Entry 4A3G (X-ray diffraction, 3.50 A resolution); this record covers chains A and I of the 15 polymer chains in the assembly.

# Chain A
Protein: DNA-directed RNA polymerase II subunit RPB1
Source organism: Saccharomyces cerevisiae
Notes: EC 2.7.7.6
UniProt: P04050 (RPB1_YEAST); residues 1-1732 here = UniProt positions 1-1732
Sequence (1732 residues; row label = number of the first residue in the row):
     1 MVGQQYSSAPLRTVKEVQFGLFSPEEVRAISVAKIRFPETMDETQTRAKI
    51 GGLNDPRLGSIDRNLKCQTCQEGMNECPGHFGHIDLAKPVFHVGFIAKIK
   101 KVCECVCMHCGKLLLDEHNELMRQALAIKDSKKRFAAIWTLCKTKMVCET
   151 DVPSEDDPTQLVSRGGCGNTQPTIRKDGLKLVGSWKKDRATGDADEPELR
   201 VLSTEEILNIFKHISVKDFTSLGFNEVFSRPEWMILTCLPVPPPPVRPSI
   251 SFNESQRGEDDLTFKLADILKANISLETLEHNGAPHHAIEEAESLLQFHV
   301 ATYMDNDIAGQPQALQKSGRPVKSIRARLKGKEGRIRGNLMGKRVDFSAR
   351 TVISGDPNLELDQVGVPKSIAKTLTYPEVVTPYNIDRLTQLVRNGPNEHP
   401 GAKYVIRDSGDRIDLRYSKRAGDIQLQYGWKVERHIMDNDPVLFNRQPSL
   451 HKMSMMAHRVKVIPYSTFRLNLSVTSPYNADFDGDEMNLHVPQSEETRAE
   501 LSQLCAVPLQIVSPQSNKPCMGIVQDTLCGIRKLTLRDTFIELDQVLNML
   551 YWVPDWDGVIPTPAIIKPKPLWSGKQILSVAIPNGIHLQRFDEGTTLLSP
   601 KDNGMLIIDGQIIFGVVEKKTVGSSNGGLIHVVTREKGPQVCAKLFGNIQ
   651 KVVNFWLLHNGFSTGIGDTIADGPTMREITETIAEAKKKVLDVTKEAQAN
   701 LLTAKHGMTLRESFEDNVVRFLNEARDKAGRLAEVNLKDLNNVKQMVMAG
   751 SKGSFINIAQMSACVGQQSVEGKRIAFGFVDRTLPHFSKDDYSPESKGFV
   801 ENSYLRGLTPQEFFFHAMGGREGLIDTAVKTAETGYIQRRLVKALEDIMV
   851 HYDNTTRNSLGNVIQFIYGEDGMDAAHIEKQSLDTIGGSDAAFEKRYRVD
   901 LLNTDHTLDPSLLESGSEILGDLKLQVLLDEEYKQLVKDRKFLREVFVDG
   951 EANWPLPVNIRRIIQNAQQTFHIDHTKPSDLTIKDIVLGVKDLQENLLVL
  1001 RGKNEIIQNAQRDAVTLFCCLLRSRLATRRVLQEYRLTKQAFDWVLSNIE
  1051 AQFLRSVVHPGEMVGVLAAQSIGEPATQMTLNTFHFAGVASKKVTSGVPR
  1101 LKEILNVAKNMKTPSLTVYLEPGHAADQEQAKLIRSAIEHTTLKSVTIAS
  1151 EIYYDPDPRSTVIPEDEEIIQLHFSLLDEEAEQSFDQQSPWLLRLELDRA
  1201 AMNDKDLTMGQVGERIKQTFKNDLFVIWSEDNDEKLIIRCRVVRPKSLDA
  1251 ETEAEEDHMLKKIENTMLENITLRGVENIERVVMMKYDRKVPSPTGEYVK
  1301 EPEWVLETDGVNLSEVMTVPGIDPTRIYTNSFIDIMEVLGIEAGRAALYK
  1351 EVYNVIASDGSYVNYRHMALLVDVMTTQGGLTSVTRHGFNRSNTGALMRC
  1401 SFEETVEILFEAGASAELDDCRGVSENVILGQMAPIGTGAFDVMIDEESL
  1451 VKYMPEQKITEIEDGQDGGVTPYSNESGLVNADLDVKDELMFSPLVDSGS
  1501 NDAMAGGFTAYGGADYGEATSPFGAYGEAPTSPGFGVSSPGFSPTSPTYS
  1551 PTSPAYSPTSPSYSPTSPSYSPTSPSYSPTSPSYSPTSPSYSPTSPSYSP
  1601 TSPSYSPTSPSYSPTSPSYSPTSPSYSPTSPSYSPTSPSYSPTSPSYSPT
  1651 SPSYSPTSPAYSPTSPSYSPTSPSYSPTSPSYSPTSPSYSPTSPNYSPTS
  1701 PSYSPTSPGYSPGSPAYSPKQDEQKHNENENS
Unresolved in the structure: 1-2, 1081-1091, 1177-1186, 1244-1253, 1456-1732
Bound ions: Zn2+ site 1: C67, C70, C77, H80; Zn2+ site 2: C107, C110, C148, C167; Mg2+: D481, D483, D485 (shared with 1 residue of chain P)
UniProt features mapped onto this chain:
  - region: P248 to D260 (Lid loop), N306 to K323 (Rudder loop), P810 to E822 (Bridging helix)
  - binding site (Zn(2+)): C67, C70, C77, H80, C107, C110, C148, C167
  - binding site (Mg(2+)): D481, D483, D485
  - modified residue: T1471 (Phosphothreonine)
  - cross-link (Glycyl lysine isopeptide (Lys-Gly)): K695 (interchain with G-Cter in ubiquitin), K1246 (interchain with G-Cter in ubiquitin), K1350 (interchain with G-Cter in ubiquitin)
From the paper describing this entry:
  - mutagenesis - Q1078N, Q1078S: abolished growth (citing earlier work)

# Chain I
Protein: DNA-directed RNA polymerase II subunit RPB9
Source organism: Saccharomyces cerevisiae
UniProt: P27999 (RPB9_YEAST); numbering as in UniProt (aligned over 1-122)
Sequence (122 residues; row label = number of the first residue in the row):
     1 MTTFRFCRDCNNMLYPREDKENNRLLFECRTCSYVEEAGSPLVYRHELIT
    51 NIGETAGVVQDIGSDPTLPRSDRECPKCHSRENVFFQSQQRRKDTSMVLF
   101 FVCLSCSHIFTSDQKNKRTQFS
Unresolved in the structure: 1, 121-122
Bound ions: Zn2+ site 1: C7, C10, C29, C32; Zn2+ site 2: C75, C78, C103, C106
UniProt features mapped onto this chain:
  - zinc finger: C7 to C32 (C4-type), S71 to T111 (TFIIS-type)
  - binding site (Zn(2+)): C7, C10, C29, C32, C75, C78, C103, C106
  - modified residue: S40 (Phosphoserine)

# How chain A and chain I interact
Pairs across the interface (71; chain A residue first):
  A697(A) with M97(I)
  Q698(A) with M97(I); V98(I); L99(I); S112(I), hydrogen bond (backbone-side chain)
  A699(A) with S112(I); Q114(I), hydrogen bond (backbone-backbone)
  N700(A) with V98(I); D113(I), hydrogen bond; K115(I), hydrogen bond (backbone-side chain)
  L701(A) with K115(I)
  T709(A) with K93(I); D94(I)
  L710(A) with S96(I); M97(I)
  R711(A) with Q87(I), hydrogen bond; K93(I); T95(I); S96(I), hydrogen bond (side chain-backbone); M97(I)
  F714(A) with M97(I), hydrophobic
  D781(A) with R91(I), salt bridge
  R782(A) with T67(I)
  S788(A) with T67(I), hydrogen bond (side chain-backbone); P69(I)
  K789(A) with D65(I), salt bridge; T67(I), hydrogen bond (backbone-backbone); P69(I)
  D790(A) with F86(I); Q87(I)
  Y792(A) with Q87(I), hydrogen bond
  K1144(A) with L48(I)
  T1147(A) with L48(I); I49(I)
  I1148(A) with E47(I); L48(I), hydrogen bond (backbone-backbone); I49(I), hydrogen bond (backbone-backbone)
  A1149(A) with R45(I); E47(I); L48(I), hydrophobic
  S1150(A) with Y44(I); R45(I); H46(I), hydrogen bond (backbone-backbone)
  E1151(A) with L42(I); Y44(I); R45(I), salt bridge
  I1152(A) with P41(I); L42(I); V43(I), hydrogen bond (backbone-backbone); Y44(I), hydrogen bond (backbone-backbone)
  Y1153(A) with P41(I); L42(I)
  Y1154(A) with E18(I); N23(I); R24(I), hydrogen bond (side chain-backbone); L25(I), hydrophobic; P41(I), hydrogen bond (backbone-backbone)
  P1156(A) with N23(I)
  V1162(A) with P41(I), hydrophobic
  P1190(A) with E18(I)
  W1191(A) with E18(I); L25(I), hydrophobic; V43(I), hydrophobic
  D1198(A) with I49(I)
  A1254(A) with K20(I)
  D1257(A) with P16(I)
  K1261(A) with Y44(I)
  E1264(A) with Y44(I); H46(I), salt bridge
  L1268(A) with H46(I); L48(I), hydrophobic
Other interface residues (no listed pair), chain A (36 interface residues in all): K695, S1145
Other interface residues (no listed pair), chain I (38 interface residues in all): D19, L68, R73, Q89, R92, N116

# In short
Chain A and chain I form an interface of 36 and 38 residues respectively; the contacts include 16 hydrogen
bonds and 4 salt bridges. Polar pairs include D781(A)-R91(I), K789(A)-D65(I) and E1151(A)-R45(I). The paper
reports that Q1078N and Q1078S of chain A abolish growth.
Chain A is DNA-directed RNA polymerase II subunit RPB1 and chain I is DNA-directed RNA polymerase II subunit
RPB9, both from Saccharomyces cerevisiae; the structure, RNA Polymerase II initial transcribing complex with a
2nt DNA-RNA hybrid, was determined by X-ray diffraction together with 4A3B, 4A3C, 4A3D, 4A3E, 4A3F, 4A3I and 4
further entries from the same study.
